4ZIQ - chain A; structure by X-ray diffraction, 2.55 A resolution.

== Chain A ==
Name: Uncharacterized lipoprotein YfhM
Source organism: Escherichia coli K-12
Reference sequence: P76578 (YFHM_ECOLI); residue numbers follow UniProt; this construct covers 40-1653
Sequence (1617 residues; row label = number of the first residue in the row):
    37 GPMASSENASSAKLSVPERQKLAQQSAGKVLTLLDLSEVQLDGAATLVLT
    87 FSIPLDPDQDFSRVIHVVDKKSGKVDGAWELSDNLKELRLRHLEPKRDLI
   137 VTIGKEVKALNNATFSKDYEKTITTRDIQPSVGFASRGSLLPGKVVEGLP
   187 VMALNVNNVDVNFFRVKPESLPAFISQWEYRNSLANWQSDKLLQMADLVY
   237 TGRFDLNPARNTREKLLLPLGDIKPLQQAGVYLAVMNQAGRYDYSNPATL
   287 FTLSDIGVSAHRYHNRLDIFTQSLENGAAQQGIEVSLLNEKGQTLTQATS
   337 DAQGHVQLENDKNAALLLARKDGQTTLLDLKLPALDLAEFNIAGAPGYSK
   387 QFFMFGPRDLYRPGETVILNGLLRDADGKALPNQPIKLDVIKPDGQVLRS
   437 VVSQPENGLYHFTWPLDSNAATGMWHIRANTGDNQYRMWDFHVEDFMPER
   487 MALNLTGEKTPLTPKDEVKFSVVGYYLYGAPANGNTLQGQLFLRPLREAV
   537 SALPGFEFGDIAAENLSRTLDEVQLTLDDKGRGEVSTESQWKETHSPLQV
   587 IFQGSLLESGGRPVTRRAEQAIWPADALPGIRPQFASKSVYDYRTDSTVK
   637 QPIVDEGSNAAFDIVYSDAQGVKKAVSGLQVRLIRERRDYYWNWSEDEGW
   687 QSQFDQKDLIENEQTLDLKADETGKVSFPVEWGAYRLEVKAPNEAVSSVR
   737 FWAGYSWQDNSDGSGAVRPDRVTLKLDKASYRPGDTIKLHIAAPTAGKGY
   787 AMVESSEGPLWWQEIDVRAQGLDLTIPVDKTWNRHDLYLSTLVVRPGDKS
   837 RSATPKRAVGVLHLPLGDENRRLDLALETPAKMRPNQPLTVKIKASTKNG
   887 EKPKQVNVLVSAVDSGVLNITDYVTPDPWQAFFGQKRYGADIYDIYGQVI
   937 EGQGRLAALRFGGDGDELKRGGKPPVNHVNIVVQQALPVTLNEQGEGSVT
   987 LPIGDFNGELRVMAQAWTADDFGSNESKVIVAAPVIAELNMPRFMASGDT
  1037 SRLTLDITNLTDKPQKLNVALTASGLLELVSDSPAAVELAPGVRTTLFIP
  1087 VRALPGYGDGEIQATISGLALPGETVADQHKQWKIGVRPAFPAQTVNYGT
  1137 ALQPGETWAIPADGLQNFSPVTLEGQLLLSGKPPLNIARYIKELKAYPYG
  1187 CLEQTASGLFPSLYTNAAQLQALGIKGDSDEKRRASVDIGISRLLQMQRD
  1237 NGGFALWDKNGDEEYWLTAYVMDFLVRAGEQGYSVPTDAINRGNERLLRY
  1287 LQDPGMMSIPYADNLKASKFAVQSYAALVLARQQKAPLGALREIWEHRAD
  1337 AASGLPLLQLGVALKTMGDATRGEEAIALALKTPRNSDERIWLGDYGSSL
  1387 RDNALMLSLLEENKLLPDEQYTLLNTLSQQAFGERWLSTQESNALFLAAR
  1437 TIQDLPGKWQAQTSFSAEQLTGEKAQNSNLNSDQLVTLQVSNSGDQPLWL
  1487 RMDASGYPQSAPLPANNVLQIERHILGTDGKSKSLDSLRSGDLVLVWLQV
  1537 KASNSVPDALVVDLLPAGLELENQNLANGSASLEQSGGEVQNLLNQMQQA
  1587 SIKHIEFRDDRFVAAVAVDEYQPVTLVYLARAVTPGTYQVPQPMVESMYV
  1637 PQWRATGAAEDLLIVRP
Not modelled in the structure: 37-165, 247, 676-691, 834-839, 939-948, 1372-1376
Sequence notes: expression tag (37-39)
UniProt features mapped onto this chain:
  - cross-link: Cys1187 to Gln1190 (Isoglutamyl cysteine thioester (Cys-Gln))
Reported in the primary citation:
  - contacts within the chain: Cys1187-Glu1189, Cys1187-Leu1242, Cys1187-Trp1243
  - conformationally variable residues (domain motion, helix shift, loop rearrangement, order/disorder transition): Gly933, Gln939 to Gly948, Asn963, Pro1169 to Leu1188, Gly1210 to Asp1216, Phe1240 to Glu1249, Pro1442 to Gly1443

== Summary ==
From the paper: conformational variability at Gly933, Gln939 and Asn963 among others; contacts within the
chain involving Cys1187, Glu1189 and Leu1242 among others.
Chain A is Uncharacterized lipoprotein YfhM (Escherichia coli K-12); the structure, Crystal structure of
trypsin activated alpha-2-macroglobulin from Escherichia coli, was determined by X-ray diffraction, deposited
together with 5A42, 4ZIU, 4ZJG and 4ZJH.
